3M53 - chains A and B; structure by X-ray diffraction, 1.85 A resolution.

== Chain A ==
Molecule: Histone-lysine N-methyltransferase SETD7
Source organism: Homo sapiens
Notes: EC 2.1.1.43
Reference sequence: Q8WTS6 (SETD7_HUMAN); numbering as in UniProt (aligned over 110-366)
Chain sequence (261 residues; row label = number of the first residue in the row):
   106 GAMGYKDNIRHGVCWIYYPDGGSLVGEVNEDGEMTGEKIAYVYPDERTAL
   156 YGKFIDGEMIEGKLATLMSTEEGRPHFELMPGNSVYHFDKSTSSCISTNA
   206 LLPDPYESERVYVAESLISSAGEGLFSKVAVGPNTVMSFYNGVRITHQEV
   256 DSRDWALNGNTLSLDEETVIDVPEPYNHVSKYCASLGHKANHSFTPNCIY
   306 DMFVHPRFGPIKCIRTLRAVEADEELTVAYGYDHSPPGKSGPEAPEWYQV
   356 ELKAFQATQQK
Not modelled in the structure: 106-115, 342-345, 366
Construct notes: expression tag (106-109)
Curated features (UniProtKB/Swiss-Prot):
  - binding site (S-adenosyl-L-methionine): Ala-226 to Glu-228, Asn-296, His-297, Glu-356
  - site (Histone H3K4 binding): Tyr-245, Asp-256, Thr-266, Lys-317, Tyr-335
  - mutagenesis: Glu-220 (E220A: Increases near-attack conformations), Glu-228 (E228A: Increases near-attack conformations), Tyr-245 (Y245A: Significantly reduces the monomethyltransferase activity but increases the dimethyltransferase activity), Lys-294 (K294A: Significantly reduces the catalytic activity), His-297 (H297A/G: Abolishes methyltransferase activity), Lys-317 (K317A: Induces a reduction in methyltransferase activity toward TAF10 but an increased methyltransferase activity for H3 and p53/TP53)
Ligand contacts: S-adenosylhomocysteine (SAH): Ile-223, Ser-225, Ala-226, Gly-227, Glu-228, Gly-264, Asn-265, Asn-282, His-293, Lys-294, Ala-295, Asn-296, His-297, Tyr-335, Trp-352, Glu-356
Reported in the primary citation:
  - specificity-determining residues: Tyr-245, Tyr-305
  - catalytic residues: Tyr-245
  - mutagenesis - Y305F: increased binding to TAF10-K189
  - mutagenesis - Y305F: decreased binding to TAF10-K189me2
  - mutagenesis - Y305F: unchanged catalytic activity on the unmodified peptide
  - mutagenesis - Y245A: unchanged binding to TAF10 peptide (chain B)
  - mutagenesis - Y245A: decreased catalytic activity on substrates with unmodified lysines
  - catalytic residues: Gly-264, Tyr-305 (proposed by the authors, not directly observed)

== Chain B ==
Molecule: TAF10 peptide
Chain sequence (11 residues; row label = number of the first residue in the row):
   185 XSKSKDRKYTL
Not modelled in the structure: 194-195
Modified residues: ACE (acetyl group) at position 185
Reported in the primary citation:
  - post-translational modification sites: Lys-189

== Chain A / chain B interface ==
Residue-residue contacts (32):
  Tyr-245(A) with Lys-189(B), hydrogen bond
  His-252(A) with ACE_185(B), hydrogen bond (side chain-backbone); Arg-191(B)
  Val-255(A) with Lys-187(B)
  Asp-256(A) with ACE_185(B); Ser-186(B), hydrogen bond (side chain-backbone); Lys-187(B), hydrogen bond (side chain-backbone)
  Arg-258(A) with Lys-187(B), hydrogen bond (backbone-side chain)
  Trp-260(A) with Lys-187(B)
  Asn-263(A) with Lys-187(B)
  Gly-264(A) with Lys-189(B)
  Thr-266(A) with Lys-187(B), hydrogen bond (side chain-backbone); Ser-188(B); Lys-189(B), hydrogen bond (backbone-backbone)
  Leu-267(A) with Lys-189(B); Asp-190(B)
  Ser-268(A) with Ser-188(B); Lys-189(B), hydrogen bond (backbone-backbone); Arg-191(B)
  Glu-271(A) with Arg-191(B)
  Tyr-305(A) with Lys-189(B); Asp-190(B)
  Lys-317(A) with Asp-190(B), salt bridge
  Tyr-335(A) with Lys-189(B); Asp-190(B), hydrogen bond (backbone-backbone)
  Gly-336(A) with Asp-190(B); Tyr-193(B)
  Tyr-337(A) with Ser-188(B); Lys-189(B)
  Asp-338(A) with Tyr-193(B)
  Glu-348(A) with Ser-186(B); Lys-187(B)
Other interface residues (no listed pair), chain A (22 interface residues in all): Asp-259, Asp-270, Val-274
Interface features reported in the paper:
  - specific contacts: Tyr-245(A)/Lys-189(B), Asn-265(A)/Lys-189(B), Thr-266(A)/Lys-189(B), Leu-267(A)/Lys-189(B), Ser-268(A)/Lys-189(B), Gly-292(A)/Lys-189(B) (water-mediated contact), His-293(A)/Lys-189(B), Ala-295(A)/Lys-189(B) (water-mediated contact), Tyr-305(A)/Lys-189(B), Tyr-335(A)/Lys-189(B), Tyr-337(A)/Lys-189(B)

== Summary ==
Chain A and chain B form an interface of 22 and 8 residues respectively, with 9 hydrogen bonds and 1 salt
bridge. Polar contacts include Lys-317(A)/Asp-190(B), Tyr-245(A)/Lys-189(B) and His-252(A)/ACE_185(B). The
authors report contacts between Tyr-245(A) and Lys-189(B), Asn-265(A) and Lys-189(B) and Thr-266(A) and
Lys-189(B) among others; water-mediated contacts between Gly-292(A) and Lys-189(B) and Ala-295(A) and
Lys-189(B). From the paper: catalytic residues Tyr-245(A), Gly-264(A) and Tyr-305(A); Y305F of chain A
increases binding to TAF10-K189.
Here chain A is Histone-lysine N-methyltransferase SETD7 (Homo sapiens) and chain B is TAF10 peptide. Entry
3M53 (SET7/9 in complex with TAF10 peptide and AdoHcy) was determined by X-ray diffraction together with 3M54,
3M55, 3M56, 3M57, 3M58, 3M59 and 3M5A from the same study.
